Entry 7LU9 (electron microscopy, 5.60 A resolution (low resolution: residue-level contacts below are approximate; hydrogen-bond / salt-bridge calls are withheld)); this record covers chains g and h of the 18 polymer chains in the assembly.

== Chain g ==
Protein: DH851.3 light chain
Source organism: Macaca mulatta
Chain sequence (207 residues; each row starts with the number of its first residue; note: 2 numbers in that range are skipped by the numbering (no residue carries them; nothing is unmodelled there); X marks 1 residue of unknown identity (built as UNK)):
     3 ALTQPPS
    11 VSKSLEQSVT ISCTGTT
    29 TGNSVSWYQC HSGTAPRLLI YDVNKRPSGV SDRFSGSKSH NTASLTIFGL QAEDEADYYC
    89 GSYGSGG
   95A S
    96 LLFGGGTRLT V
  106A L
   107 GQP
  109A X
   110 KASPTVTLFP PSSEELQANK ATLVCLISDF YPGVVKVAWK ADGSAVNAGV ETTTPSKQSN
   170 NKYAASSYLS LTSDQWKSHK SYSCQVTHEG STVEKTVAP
Disordered / not traced: 109A
Cystine bridges: Cys-23/Cys-88, Cys-134/Cys-193

== Chain h ==
Protein: DH851.3 heavy chain
Source organism: Macaca mulatta
Chain sequence (222 residues; each row starts with the number of its first residue; a row labelled like 35A-35B holds insertion residues (35A, then the next letters in order)):
     1 QVTLMESGPA LVKVTQTLAV TCTFSGFSIR DSGKG
35A-35B VA
    36 WIRQPPGGAL EWLTSIYWDD TKYHDTSLKP RLTIFRDTSQ TQVILIL
82A-82C TNM
    83 APLDTATYYC GRINNGGG
100A-100E WKDHI
   101 DFWGPGLLVT VSSASTKGPS VFPLAPSSRS TSESTAALGC LVKDYFPEPV TVSWNSGSLT
   161 SGVHTFPAVL QSSGLYSLSS VVTVPSSSLG TQTYVCNVNH KPSNTKVDKR VE
Cystine bridges: Cys-22/Cys-92, Cys-140/Cys-196

== Interface between chain g and chain h ==
Residue-residue contacts (48; chain g residue first):
  Ser-32(g) with Lys-100B(h); Asp-100C(h)
  Ser-34(g) with Asp-100C(h)
  Tyr-36(g) with Asp-100C(h); His-100D(h); Ile-100E(h); Trp-103(h)
  Thr-42(g) with Tyr-91(h)
  Ala-43(g) with Tyr-91(h); Gly-104(h)
  Pro-44(g) with Trp-103(h)
  Tyr-49(g) with Asp-100C(h); His-100D(h)
  Asp-50(g) with Lys-100B(h)
  Tyr-87(g) with Ala-44(h); Leu-45(h)
  Gly-94(g) with Tyr-58(h)
  Gly-95(g) with Trp-47(h)
  Leu-96(g) with Trp-47(h)
  Phe-98(g) with Trp-47(h)
  Gly-100(g) with Ala-44(h)
  Phe-118(g) with Leu-124(h); Ala-137(h); Leu-138(h)
  Pro-119(g) with Leu-124(h)
  Ser-121(g) with Phe-122(h)
  Glu-123(g) with Phe-122(h)
  Glu-124(g) with Phe-122(h)
  Leu-135(g) with Phe-166(h); Ser-179(h); Val-181(h)
  Ile-136(g) with Phe-166(h)
  Ser-137(g) with His-164(h)
  Asp-138(g) with His-164(h)
  Glu-160(g) with Leu-170(h); Gln-171(h); Ser-172(h)
  Thr-162(g) with Pro-167(h); Val-169(h)
  Ser-165(g) with Pro-167(h)
  Gln-167(g) with His-164(h)
  Ala-174(g) with Phe-166(h)
  Tyr-177(g) with Val-169(h); Ser-179(h)
  Ala-207(g) with Ser-127(h); Ser-128(h)
  Pro-208(g) with Ser-127(h); Ser-128(h)
Interface residues without a listed pair, chain g (37 interface residues in all): Leu-46, Ser-95A, Gly-99, Val-133, Ala-173, Ser-175
Interface residues without a listed pair, chain h (32 interface residues in all): Gly-43, Ser-50, Pro-123, Pro-126, Leu-141, Leu-178

== In short ==
The interface between chain g and chain h involves 37 residues on one side and 32 on the other.
Chain g is DH851.3 light chain and chain h is DH851.3 heavy chain, both from Macaca mulatta; the structure,
Cryo-EM structure of DH851.3 bound to HIV-1 CH505 Env, was determined by electron microscopy (same publication
as 6VTU, 6XRJ, 7L02, 7L06, 7L09, 7L6M, 7L6O and 7LUA).
